Entry 7LN2 (electron microscopy, 3.63 A resolution); this record covers chains E and F of the 7 polymer chains in the assembly.

[Chain E (and F)]
Molecule: Transitional endoplasmic reticulum ATPase
From: Homo sapiens
Notes: EC 3.6.4.6; chain F of this document is another copy of the same molecule, construct and numbering; everything in this record applies to it too
UniProt: P55072 (TERA_HUMAN); residue numbers follow UniProt; this construct covers 1-806
Sequence (806 residues; each row starts with the number of its first residue):
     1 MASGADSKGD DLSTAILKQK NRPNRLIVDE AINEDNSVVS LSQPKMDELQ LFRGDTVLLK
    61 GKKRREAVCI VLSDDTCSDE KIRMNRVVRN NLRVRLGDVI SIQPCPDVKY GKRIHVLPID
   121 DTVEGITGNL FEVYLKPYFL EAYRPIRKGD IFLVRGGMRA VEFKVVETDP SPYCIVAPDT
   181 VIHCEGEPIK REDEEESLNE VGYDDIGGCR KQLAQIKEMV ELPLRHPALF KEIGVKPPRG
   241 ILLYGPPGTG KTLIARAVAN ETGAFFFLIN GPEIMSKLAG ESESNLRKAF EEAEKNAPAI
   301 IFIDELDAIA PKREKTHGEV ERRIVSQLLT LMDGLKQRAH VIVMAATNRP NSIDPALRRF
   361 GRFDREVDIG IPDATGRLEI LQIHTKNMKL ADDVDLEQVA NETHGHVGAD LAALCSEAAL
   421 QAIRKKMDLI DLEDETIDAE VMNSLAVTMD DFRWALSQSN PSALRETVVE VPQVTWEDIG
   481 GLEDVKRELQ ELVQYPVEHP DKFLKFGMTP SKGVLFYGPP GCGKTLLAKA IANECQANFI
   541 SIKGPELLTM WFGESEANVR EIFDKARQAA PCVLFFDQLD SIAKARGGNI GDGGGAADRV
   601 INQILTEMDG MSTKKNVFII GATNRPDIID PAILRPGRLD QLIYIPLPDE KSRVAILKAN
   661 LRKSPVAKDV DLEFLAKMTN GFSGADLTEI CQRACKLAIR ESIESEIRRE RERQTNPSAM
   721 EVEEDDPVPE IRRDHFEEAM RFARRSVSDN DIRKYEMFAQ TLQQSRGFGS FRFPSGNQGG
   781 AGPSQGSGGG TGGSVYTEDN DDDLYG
Not modelled in the structure: 1-22, 715-726, 767-806 (chain F: 1-22, 462-471, 546-557, 584-595, 715-726, 763-769, 776-806)
Sequence notes: engineered mutation Glu232 (Ala in P55072), Gln578 (Glu in P55072)
UniProt features mapped onto this chain:
  - region: Thr797 to Gly806 (Interaction with UBXN6)
  - motif: Asp802 to Gly806 (PIM motif)
  - binding site (ATP): Pro247 to Leu253, Asn348, His384, Gly521 to Leu526
  - modified residue: Ala2 (N-acetylalanine), Ser3 (Phosphoserine), Ser7 (Phosphoserine), Ser13 (Phosphoserine), Ser37 (Phosphoserine), Lys315 (N6,N6,N6-trimethyllysine), Thr436 (Phosphothreonine), Ser462 (Phosphoserine), Lys502 (N6-acetyllysine), Lys505 (N6-acetyllysine), Lys668 (N6-acetyllysine), Ser702 (Phosphoserine), Lys754 (N6-acetyllysine), Ser770 (Phosphoserine), Ser775 (Phosphoserine), Ser787 (Phosphoserine), Tyr805 (Phosphotyrosine)
  - cross-link (Glycyl lysine isopeptide (Lys-Gly)): Lys8 (interchain with G-Cter in SUMO2), Lys18 (interchain with G-Cter in SUMO2)
  - natural variant: Arg95 (R95G: In IBMPFD1), Gly97 (G97E: In CMT2Y), Ile126 (I126F: In IBMPFD1; uncertain significance), Arg155 (R155C: In IBMPFD1; R155H: In FTDALS6 and IBMPFD1; R155L: In IBMPFD1; R155P: In IBMPFD1; R155S: In IBMPFD1), Arg159 (R159G: In FTDALS6; R159H: In IBMPFD1), Ala160 (A160T: In IBMPFD1; uncertain significance), Glu185 (E185K: In CMT2Y), Arg191 (R191Q: In FTDALS6 and IBMPFD1), Leu198 (L198W: In IBMPFD1), Glu232 (A232E: In IBMPFD1; this construct carries the variant), Ile254 (I254F: In IBMPFD1; uncertain significance), Ile369 (I369T: In IBMPFD1; uncertain significance), 2 further natural variant entries in UniProt
  - mutagenesis: Phe52 to Asp55 (Abolishes interaction with NPLOC4; when associated with A-110), Arg53 (R53A: Minor effect on affinity for ATP and ADP), Arg86 (R86A: Strongly increased affinity for ATP. Strongly reduced affinity for ADP), Tyr110 (Y110A: Abolishes interaction with NPLOC4; when associated with 52-A--A-55), Arg113 to His115 (Severely reduced binding to DERL1), Phe131 (F131R: Severely reduced binding to DERL1), Leu140 (L140D: Severely reduced binding to DERL1), Asp179 (D179R: No effect on binding to DERL1), His183 (H183W: Severely reduced binding to DERL1), Lys251 (K251Q: Impairs ERAD degradation of HMGCR and does not inhibit interaction with RHBDD1; when associated with Q-524), Glu305 (E305Q: Defect in ubiquitin-dependent protein degradation by the proteasome; when associated with Q-578), Lys312 (K312A: Does not affect methylation by VCPKMT), 7 further mutagenesis entries in UniProt
Ion coordination: Mg2+ site 1: Thr252 (together with ATP); Mg2+ site 2: Thr525 (together with ATP)
Residues lining bound ligands:
  - ATP (adenosine-5'-triphosphate), molecule 1: Asp205, Ile206, Gly207, Pro246, Pro247, Gly248, Thr249, Gly250, Lys251, Thr252, Leu253, Glu305, Asn348, Ile380, Val407, Gly408, Ala409
  - ATP, molecule 2: Asp478, Ile479, Gly480, Pro519, Pro520, Gly521, Cys522, Gly523, Lys524, Thr525, Leu526, Gln578, Asn624, Ile656, Asn660, Gly684, Ala685, Thr688
From the paper describing this entry:
  - mutagenesis - W551A/F552A, R599A: abolished catalytic activity
  - mutagenesis - I590A/D592A: unchanged catalytic activity
  - mutagenesis - L464A: decreased catalytic activity
  - disease-associated variants - A232E: increased catalytic activity (citing earlier work)
  - mutagenesis - E578Q: decreased catalytic activity (citing earlier work)

[Interface between chain E and chain F]
Pairs across the interface (55; chain E residue first):
  Arg25(E) - Asp431(F)  salt bridge
  Arg25(E) - Glu433(F)  salt bridge
  Lys60(E) - Glu433(F)  salt bridge
  Ser101(E) - Glu433(F)  hydrogen bond
  Glu218(E) - Met427(F)
  Leu222(E) - Leu432(F)  hydrophobic
  Arg225(E) - Glu435(F)
  His226(E) - Asp431(F)  hydrogen bond (side chain-backbone)
  His226(E) - Leu432(F)
  His226(E) - Asp434(F)  hydrogen bond (side chain-backbone)
  His226(E) - Glu435(F)
  His226(E) - Ile437(F)
  Phe230(E) - Ile423(F)  hydrophobic
  Glu232(E) - Met442(F)
  Ile233(E) - Asn387(F)
  Ile233(E) - Met388(F)  hydrophobic
  Ile233(E) - Leu445(F)  hydrophobic
  Gly234(E) - Asn387(F)  hydrogen bond (backbone-side chain)
  Val235(E) - Ala419(F)  hydrophobic
  Arg313(E) - Ala308(F)
  Arg313(E) - Ile309(F)
  His317(E) - His317(F)  hydrogen bond
  Arg322(E) - Gly318(F)
  Arg323(E) - Ser276(F)
  Ser326(E) - Pro272(F)
  Ser326(E) - Met275(F)
  Ser326(E) - Ser276(F)
  Gln327(E) - Ser276(F)
  Leu329(E) - Pro272(F)  hydrophobic
  Thr330(E) - Pro272(F)  hydrogen bond (side chain-backbone)
  Thr330(E) - Glu273(F)
  Thr330(E) - Ser276(F)
  Arg359(E) - Pro247(F)
  Arg359(E) - Gly248(F)
  Arg359(E) - Glu305(F)  salt bridge
  Phe360(E) - Ala409(F)  hydrophobic
  Arg362(E) - Glu305(F)  salt bridge
  Arg365(E) - Glu417(F)  salt bridge
  Glu491(E) - Glu704(F)
  Tyr495(E) - Arg700(F)
  Tyr495(E) - Ile703(F)  hydrophobic
  Tyr495(E) - Glu704(F)  hydrogen bond
  His499(E) - Glu706(F)  salt bridge
  Lys502(E) - Ser702(F)  hydrogen bond (side chain-backbone)
  Lys502(E) - Ile703(F)
  Lys502(E) - Glu706(F)  salt bridge
  Lys502(E) - Pro727(F)
  Phe506(E) - Lys663(F)
  Phe506(E) - Ser664(F)
  Phe506(E) - Ile699(F)  hydrophobic
  Phe506(E) - Val728(F)
  Phe506(E) - Pro729(F)
  Met508(E) - Lys663(F)  hydrogen bond
  Met508(E) - Cys695(F)  hydrophobic
  Met508(E) - Ile699(F)  hydrophobic
Also at the interface, not in a pair above, chain E (40 interface residues in all): Lys217, Glu221, Glu319, Asp333, Ala356, Arg487, Phe503, Lys505, Gly507, Arg635
Also at the interface, not in a pair above, chain F (52 interface residues in all): Asn270, Lys277, Leu278, Val320, Asn348, Lys389, Val407, Asp410, Ser416, Lys543, Pro665, Gln692, Ala698, Ile731

[Summary]
40 residues of chain E and 52 residues of chain F are in contact, with 9 hydrogen bonds and 8 salt bridges.
Polar pairs include Arg25(E)-Asp431(F), Arg25(E)-Glu433(F) and Lys60(E)-Glu433(F). The paper reports that
W551A/F552A and R599A of chain E abolish catalytic activity; L464A and E578Q of chain E reduce catalytic
activity; 6 substitutions were tested in all.
Both chains are Transitional endoplasmic reticulum ATPase (Homo sapiens). Entry 7LN2 (Cryo-EM structure of
human p97 in complex with Npl4/Ufd1 and polyubiquitinated Ub-Eos (FOM, Class 1)) was determined by electron
microscopy together with 7LMZ, 7LN0, 7LN1, 7LN3, 7LN4, 7LN5 and 7LN6 from the same study.
